3O0F - chain A; structure by X-ray diffraction, 1.94 A resolution.

[Chain A]
Protein: putative metal-dependent phosphoesterase
Source organism: Bifidobacterium adolescentis
UniProt: A1A2L3 (A1A2L3_BIFAA); residue numbers follow UniProt; this construct covers 1-300
Amino-acid sequence (301 residues; row label = number of the first residue in the row; numbering starts at 0):
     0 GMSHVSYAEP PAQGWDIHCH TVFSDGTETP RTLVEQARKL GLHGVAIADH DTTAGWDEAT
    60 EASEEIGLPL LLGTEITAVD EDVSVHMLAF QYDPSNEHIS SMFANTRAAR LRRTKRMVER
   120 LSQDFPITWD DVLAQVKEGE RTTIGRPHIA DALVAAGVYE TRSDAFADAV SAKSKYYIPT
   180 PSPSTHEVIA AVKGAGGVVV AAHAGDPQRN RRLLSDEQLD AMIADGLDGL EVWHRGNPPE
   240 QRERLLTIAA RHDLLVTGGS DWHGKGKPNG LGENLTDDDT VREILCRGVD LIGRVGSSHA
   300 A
Disordered / not traced: 0-6, 294-300
Differences from the reference sequence: expression tag (0)
Modified residues: Mse1 (selenomethionine); Mse86, Mse101, Mse116, Mse221 (selenomethionine; parent Met)
Metal / ion sites: Fe ion site 1: His17, His19, Glu74, Asp260 (together with phosphate ion); Zn2+: Asp24, His49, His262 (together with phosphate ion); Fe ion site 2: Glu74, His85, His202 (together with phosphate ion)
Small-molecule neighbours: adenosine monophosphate (AMP): Asp24, His49, His85, Arg109, Arg112, Gly144, Arg145, Pro146, Arg161, Ser162, Phe165, His262, Gly265, Lys266

[Summary]
Bound to chain A: adenosine monophosphate. The Fe ion site 1 is built by His17, His19, Glu74 and Asp260. The
Zn2+ site is built by Asp24, His49 and His262.
Chain A is putative metal-dependent phosphoesterase (Bifidobacterium adolescentis); the structure, Crystal
structure of a putative metal-dependent phosphoesterase (BAD_1165) from bifidobacterium adolescentis atcc
15703 at 1.94 A ..., was determined by X-ray diffraction, deposited together with 3E0F.
